PDB entry 8R8L | electron microscopy, 3.03 A resolution | chains A and B of the 3 polymer chains in the assembly

[Chain A (and B)]
Molecule: Peptide 2k
From: Tick-borne encephalitis virus (STRAIN SOFJIN)
Notes: chain B of this document is another copy of the same molecule, construct and numbering; everything in this record applies to it too
UniProtKB: P07720 (POLG_TBEVS); residues 1-396 here correspond to UniProt positions 281-676 (UniProt number = residue number + 280)
Chain sequence (396 residues; each row starts with the number of its first residue):
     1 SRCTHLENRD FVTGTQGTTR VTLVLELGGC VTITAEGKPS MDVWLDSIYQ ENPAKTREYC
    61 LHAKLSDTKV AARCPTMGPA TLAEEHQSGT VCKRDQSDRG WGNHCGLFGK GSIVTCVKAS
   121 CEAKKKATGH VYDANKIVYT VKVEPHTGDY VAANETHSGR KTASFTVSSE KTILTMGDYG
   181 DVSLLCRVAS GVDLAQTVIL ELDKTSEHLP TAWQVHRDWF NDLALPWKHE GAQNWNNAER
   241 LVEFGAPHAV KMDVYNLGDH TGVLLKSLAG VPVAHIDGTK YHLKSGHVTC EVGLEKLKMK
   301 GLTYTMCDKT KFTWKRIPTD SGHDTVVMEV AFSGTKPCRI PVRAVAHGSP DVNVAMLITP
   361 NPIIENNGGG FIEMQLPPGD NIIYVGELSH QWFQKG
Disordered / not traced: 14-18
Cystine bridges: Cys3-Cys30, Cys60-Cys121, Cys74-Cys105, Cys92-Cys116, Cys186-Cys290, Cys307-Cys338
Glycans and other covalent adducts: N-acetylglucosamine (NAG) linked to Asn154
Sequence notes: conflict Lys171 (Arg451 in P07720), His260 (Gln540 in P07720), Ile358 (Met638 in P07720), Ile363 (Thr643 in P07720)
UniProt features mapped onto this chain:
  - region: Asp98 to Gly111 (Fusion peptide)
  - glycosylation: Asn154 (N-linked (GlcNAc...) asparagine)
What the authors report for this chain:
  - post-translational modification sites: Asn154
  - conformationally variable residues (order/disorder transition): Gly14 to Thr18

[Interface between chain A and chain B]
Contacting residue pairs (15; chain A residue first):
  His347(A) - Arg187(B)  hydrogen bond
  Asp380(A) - Ala189(B)
  Asp380(A) - Ser190(B)  hydrogen bond
  Ser389(A) - Ser168(B)
  Ser389(A) - Ser169(B)
  Ser389(A) - Glu170(B)  hydrogen bond
  His390(A) - Asn135(B)
  His390(A) - Val167(B)
  Gln391(A) - Val167(B)  hydrogen bond (backbone-backbone)
  Gln391(A) - Ser169(B)  hydrogen bond (side chain-backbone)
  Gln391(A) - Leu185(B)
  Gln391(A) - Cys186(B)  hydrogen bond (side chain-backbone)
  Gln391(A) - Arg187(B)
  Gln391(A) - Val188(B)  hydrogen bond (side chain-backbone)
  Phe393(A) - Ala189(B)  hydrophobic
Interface residues without a listed pair, chain A (10 interface residues in all): Ile317, Ile382, Tyr384, Glu387
Interface residues without a listed pair, chain B (12 interface residues in all): Thr166

[Summary]
10 residues of chain A face 12 of chain B across their interface; the contacts include 7 hydrogen bonds. Among
the polar pairs are His347(A)-Arg187(B), Asp380(A)-Ser190(B) and Ser389(A)-Glu170(B). Covalently linked
N-acetylglucosamine: at Asn154(A). From the paper: a modification site at Asn154(A); conformational
variability at Gly14(A).
Chain A and chain B are both Peptide 2k (Tick-borne encephalitis virus (STRAIN SOFJIN)); the structure, The
structure of inactivated mature tick-borne encephalitis virus, was determined by electron microscopy (same
publication as 8QRH).
